Entry 3ZDZ (X-ray diffraction, 2.75 A resolution); this record covers chains B and I of the 5 polymer chains in the assembly.

Chain B:
Name: Integrin beta-3
Source organism: Homo sapiens
Reference sequence: P05106 (ITB3_HUMAN); residues 1-472 here correspond to UniProt positions 27-498 (UniProt number = residue number + 26)
Amino-acid sequence (472 residues; each row starts with the number of its first residue):
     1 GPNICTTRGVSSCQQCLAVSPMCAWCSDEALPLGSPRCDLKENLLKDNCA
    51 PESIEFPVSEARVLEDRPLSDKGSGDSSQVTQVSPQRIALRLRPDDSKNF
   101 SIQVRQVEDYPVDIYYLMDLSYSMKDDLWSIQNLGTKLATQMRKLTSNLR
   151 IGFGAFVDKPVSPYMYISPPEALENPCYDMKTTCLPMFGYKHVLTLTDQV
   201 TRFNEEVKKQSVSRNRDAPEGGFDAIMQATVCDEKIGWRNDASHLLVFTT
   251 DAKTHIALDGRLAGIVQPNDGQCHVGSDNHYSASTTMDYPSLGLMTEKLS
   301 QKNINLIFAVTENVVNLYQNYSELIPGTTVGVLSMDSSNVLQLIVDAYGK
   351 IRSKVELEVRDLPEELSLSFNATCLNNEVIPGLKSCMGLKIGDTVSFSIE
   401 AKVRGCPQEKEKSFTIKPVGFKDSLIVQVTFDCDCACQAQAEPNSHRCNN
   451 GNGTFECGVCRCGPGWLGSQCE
Unresolved in the structure: 1-2, 467-472
Curated features (UniProtKB/Swiss-Prot):
  - region: C177 to C184 (Involved in CX3CL1-, NRG1-, FGF1- and IGF1-binding), Q267 to M287 (CX3CL1-binding)
  - binding site (Mg(2+)): S121, S123, E220
  - binding site (Ca(2+)): S123, D126, D127, D158, N215, D217, P219, E220, D251, M335
  - glycosylation (N-linked (GlcNAc...) asparagine): N99, N320, N371, N452
Disulfides: C5-C23, C13-C435, C16-C38, C26-C49, C177-C184, C232-C273, C374-C386, C406-C433, C437-C457, C448-C460
Covalently attached groups: N-acetylglucosamine (NAG) linked to N99, N320, N371
Bound ions: Mn2+ site 1: S121, S123, E220 (shared with D495(I) of chain I); Mn2+ site 2: S123, D126, D127, D251; Mn2+ site 3: D158, N215, D217, P219, E220
Reported in the primary citation:
  - Mn2+ coordination: S123, D126, D127
  - conformationally variable residues (helix shift, loop rearrangement, side-chain flip): D126, W129, V340
  - binding site for Rgd peptide: Y122, S123

Chain I:
Name: Rgd peptide
Amino-acid sequence (6 residues; each row starts with the number of its first residue):
   492 GRGDSP
Bound ions: Mn2+: D495 (shared with S121(B), S123(B), E220(B) of chain B)

Chain B / chain I interface:
Residue-residue contacts (15; chain B residue first):
  S121(B) - D495(I)  hydrogen bond
  Y122(B) - D495(I)  hydrogen bond (backbone-side chain)
  Y122(B) - P497(I)
  S123(B) - D495(I)  hydrogen bond (backbone-side chain)
  S123(B) - S496(I)
  S123(B) - P497(I)
  D126(B) - P497(I)
  R214(B) - D495(I)
  N215(B) - D495(I)  hydrogen bond
  R216(B) - G494(I)
  R216(B) - D495(I)  hydrogen bond (backbone-backbone)
  A218(B) - R493(I)
  A218(B) - G494(I)
  A218(B) - D495(I)
  E220(B) - D495(I)
Interface residues without a listed pair, chain B (11 interface residues in all): K125, D217

Summary:
The interface between chain B and chain I involves 11 residues on one side and 5 on the other, with 5 hydrogen
bonds. Polar contacts include S121(B)-D495(I), Y122(B)-D495(I) and S123(B)-D495(I). From the paper: a binding
site for Rgd peptide at Y122(B) and S123(B); Mn2+ coordination by S123(B), D126(B) and D127(B).
Chain B is Integrin beta-3 (Homo sapiens) and chain I is Rgd peptide; the structure, Integrin alphaIIB beta3
headpiece and RGD peptide complex, was determined by X-ray diffraction (same publication as 3ZDX, 3ZDY, 3ZE0,
3ZE1 and 3ZE2).
